Entry 6PR5 (electron microscopy, 3.30 A resolution); this record covers chains A and B of the 8 polymer chains in the assembly.

== Chain A ==
Name: DNA-mediated transposase
From: Helicoverpa zea
Reference sequence: B0F0C5 (B0F0C5_HELZE); numbering as in UniProt (aligned over 17-507)
Chain sequence (497 residues; row label = number of the first residue in the row):
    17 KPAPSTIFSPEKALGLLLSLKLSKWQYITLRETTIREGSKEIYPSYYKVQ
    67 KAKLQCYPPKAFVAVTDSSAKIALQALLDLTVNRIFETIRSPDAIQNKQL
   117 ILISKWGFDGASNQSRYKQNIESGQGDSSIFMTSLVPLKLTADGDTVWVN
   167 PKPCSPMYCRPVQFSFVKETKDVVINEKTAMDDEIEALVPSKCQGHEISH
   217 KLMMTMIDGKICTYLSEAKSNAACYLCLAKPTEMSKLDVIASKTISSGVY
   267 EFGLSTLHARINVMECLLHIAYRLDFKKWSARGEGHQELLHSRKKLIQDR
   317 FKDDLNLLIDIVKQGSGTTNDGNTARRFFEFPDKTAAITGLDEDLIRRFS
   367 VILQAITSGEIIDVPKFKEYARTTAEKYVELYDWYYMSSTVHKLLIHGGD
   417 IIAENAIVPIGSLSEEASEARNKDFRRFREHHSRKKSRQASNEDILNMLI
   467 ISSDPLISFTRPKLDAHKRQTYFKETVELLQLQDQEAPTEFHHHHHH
Not modelled in the structure: 17-20, 501-513
Differences from the reference sequence: expression tag (508-513)
Bound ions: Mg2+ site 1: Asp125, Glu185, Asp224 (shared with DA18(B) of chain B); Mg2+ site 2: Asp125, Glu435 (shared with 2 residues of chain D); Zn2+: Cys240, Cys243, His408, His413
Reported in the primary citation:
  - binding site for the 30-nt DNA strand: Val328
  - catalytic residues: His274
  - Mg2+ coordination: Asp125, Asp224, Glu435
  - catalytic residues: Asp125, Asp224, Glu435 (citing earlier work)

== Chain B ==
Molecule: 18-nt DNA strand
Sequence (18 nucleotides; numbered 1 to 18; the number before each row is that of its first residue):
     1 GATCTGGCCTAGATCTCA
Not modelled in the structure: 1-2
Bound ions: Mg2+: DA18 (shared with Asp125(A), Glu185(A), Asp224(A) of chain A)

== How chain A and chain B interact ==
Contacting residue pairs - 24 pairs, chain A then chain B:
  Asp125(A) with DA18(B), phosphate contact
  Asp224(A) with DA18(B), phosphate contact
  Gly225(A) with DC17(B), phosphate contact; DA18(B), hydrogen bond to the phosphate
  Lys226(A) with DC17(B), base contact; DA18(B), sugar contact
  Asn237(A) with DT16(B), base contact; DC17(B), base contact
  His274(A) with DA18(B), salt bridge to the phosphate
  Asn278(A) with DC17(B), phosphate contact; DA18(B), hydrogen bond to the phosphate
  Arg289(A) with DC15(B), salt bridge to the phosphate
  Trp295(A) with DC15(B), sugar contact; DT16(B), phosphate contact
  Ala297(A) with DT14(B), phosphate contact; DC15(B), hydrogen bond to the phosphate
  Arg298(A) with DG12(B), base contact; DA13(B), hydrogen bond to the sugar; DT14(B), sugar contact
  Gln303(A) with DT14(B), hydrogen bond to the phosphate
  Tyr401(A) with DT16(B), hydrogen bond to the phosphate
  Ser404(A) with DC17(B), phosphate contact
  Ser405(A) with DC17(B), hydrogen bond to the phosphate
  Thr406(A) with DC17(B), hydrogen bond to the phosphate
Other interface residues (no listed pair), chain A (19 interface residues in all): Glu185, Ala238, Ser296

== In short ==
19 residues of chain A face 7 of chain B across their interface; the contacts include 8 hydrogen bonds and 2
salt bridges. Polar contacts include Arg298(A)-DA13(B), Gly225(A)-DA18(B) and Asn278(A)-DA18(B). The paper
reports catalytic residues His274(A), Asp125(A) and Asp224(A) among others; a binding site for the 30-nt DNA
strand at Val328(A).
Here chain A is DNA-mediated transposase (Helicoverpa zea) and chain B is an 18-nt DNA strand. Entry 6PR5
(Cryo-EM structure of HzTransib strand transfer complex (STC)) was determined by electron microscopy,
deposited together with 6PQR, 6PQU, 6PQX and 6PQY.
